1EZV - chains D and H of the 11 polymer chains in the assembly; structure by X-ray diffraction, 2.30 A resolution.

# Chain D
Molecule: Cytochrome C1
Source organism: Saccharomyces cerevisiae
Sequence (245 residues; numbered 62 to 306; the number before each row is that of its first residue):
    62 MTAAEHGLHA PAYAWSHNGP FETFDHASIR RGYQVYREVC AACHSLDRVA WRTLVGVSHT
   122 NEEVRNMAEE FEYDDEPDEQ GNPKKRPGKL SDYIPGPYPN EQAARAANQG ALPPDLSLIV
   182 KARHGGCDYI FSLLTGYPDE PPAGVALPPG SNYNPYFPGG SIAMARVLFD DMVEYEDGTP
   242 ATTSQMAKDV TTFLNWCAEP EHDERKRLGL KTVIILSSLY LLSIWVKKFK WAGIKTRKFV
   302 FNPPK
Metal / ion sites: heme Fe: His105, Met225
Ligand contacts: heme (HEM): Val96, Val100, Cys101, Cys104, His105, Asn169, Ala172, Leu173, Pro174, Pro175, Leu177, Ile180, Arg184, Tyr190, Ile191, Leu194, Leu195, Phe218, Ile223, Ala224, Met225, Val228, Leu229, Val251, Leu255

# Chain H
Molecule: Ubiquinol-cytochrome C reductase complex 17 kd protein
Source organism: Saccharomyces cerevisiae
Notes: EC 1.10.2.2
Sequence (74 residues; numbered 74 to 147; the number before each row is that of its first residue):
    74 VTDQLEDLRE HFKNTEEGKA LVHHYEECAE RVKIQQQQPG YADLEHKEDC VEEFFHLQHY
   134 LDTATAPRLF DKLK
Disulfides: Cys101-Cys123

# Interface between chain D and chain H
Pairs across the interface - 46 pairs, chain D then chain H:
  Ala64(D) with Phe128(H)
  Ala65(D) with Val124(H), hydrophobic
  Gly68(D) with Phe128(H)
  Leu69(D) with Phe128(H); Gln131(H); Asp135(H)
  Pro72(D) with Asp135(H); Ala139(H), hydrophobic
  Ala73(D) with Ala139(H)
  Tyr74(D) with Ala139(H), hydrophobic; Leu142(H), hydrophobic; Phe143(H), hydrophobic
  Ala75(D) with Phe143(H)
  Trp76(D) with Phe143(H), hydrophobic
  Arg92(D) with Lys147(H), hydrogen bond (side chain-backbone)
  Phe192(D) with Leu142(H), hydrophobic
  Thr196(D) with Leu78(H); Arg82(H), hydrogen bond (backbone-side chain)
  Pro199(D) with Phe127(H), hydrophobic
  Pro203(D) with Tyr98(H); Phe127(H), hydrophobic
  Ala204(D) with Tyr98(H), hydrogen bond (backbone-side chain); Ala102(H), hydrophobic; Asp122(H); Cys123(H), hydrogen bond (backbone-backbone)
  Gly205(D) with Val105(H); Glu121(H); Asp122(H)
  Val206(D) with Val124(H), hydrophobic
  Tyr214(D) with Phe128(H)
  Pro216(D) with Phe128(H)
  Tyr217(D) with Arg82(H); Gln131(H); Asp135(H), hydrogen bond
  Asp231(D) with Asp76(H)
  Thr243(D) with Asp76(H); Gln77(H), hydrogen bond
  Thr244(D) with Asp76(H)
  Ser245(D) with Asp76(H), hydrogen bond (backbone-side chain); Gln77(H), hydrogen bond; Leu146(H)
  Gln246(D) with Leu146(H); Lys147(H), hydrogen bond (side chain-backbone)
  Lys249(D) with Phe143(H); Leu146(H); Lys147(H), hydrogen bond (side chain-backbone)
Also at the interface, not in a pair above, chain D (34 interface residues in all): His70, Asp86, Ala88, Pro202, Asp232, Thr240, Pro241, Asp250
Also at the interface, not in a pair above, chain H (24 interface residues in all): Val74, Thr75, Gln109, Thr138

# In short
34 residues of chain D and 24 residues of chain H are in contact, with 10 hydrogen bonds. Polar pairs include
Arg92(D)-Lys147(H), Thr196(D)-Arg82(H) and Ala204(D)-Tyr98(H). Chain D binds heme. His105(D) and Met225(D)
form the heme Fe site.
Here chain D is Cytochrome C1 and chain H is Ubiquinol-cytochrome C reductase complex 17 kd protein, both from
Saccharomyces cerevisiae. Entry 1EZV (Structure of the yeast cytochrome BC1 complex co-crystallized with an
antibody fv-fragment) was determined by X-ray diffraction.
